Entry 6VE7 (electron microscopy, 3.60 A resolution); this record covers chains B and x of the 62 polymer chains in the assembly.

== Chain B ==
Molecule: FAP52
Source organism: Chlamydomonas reinhardtii
UniProtKB: A0A2K3D260 (A0A2K3D260_CHLRE); residues 1-633 here = UniProt positions 1-633
Amino-acid sequence (633 residues; numbered 1 to 633; the number before each row is that of its first residue):
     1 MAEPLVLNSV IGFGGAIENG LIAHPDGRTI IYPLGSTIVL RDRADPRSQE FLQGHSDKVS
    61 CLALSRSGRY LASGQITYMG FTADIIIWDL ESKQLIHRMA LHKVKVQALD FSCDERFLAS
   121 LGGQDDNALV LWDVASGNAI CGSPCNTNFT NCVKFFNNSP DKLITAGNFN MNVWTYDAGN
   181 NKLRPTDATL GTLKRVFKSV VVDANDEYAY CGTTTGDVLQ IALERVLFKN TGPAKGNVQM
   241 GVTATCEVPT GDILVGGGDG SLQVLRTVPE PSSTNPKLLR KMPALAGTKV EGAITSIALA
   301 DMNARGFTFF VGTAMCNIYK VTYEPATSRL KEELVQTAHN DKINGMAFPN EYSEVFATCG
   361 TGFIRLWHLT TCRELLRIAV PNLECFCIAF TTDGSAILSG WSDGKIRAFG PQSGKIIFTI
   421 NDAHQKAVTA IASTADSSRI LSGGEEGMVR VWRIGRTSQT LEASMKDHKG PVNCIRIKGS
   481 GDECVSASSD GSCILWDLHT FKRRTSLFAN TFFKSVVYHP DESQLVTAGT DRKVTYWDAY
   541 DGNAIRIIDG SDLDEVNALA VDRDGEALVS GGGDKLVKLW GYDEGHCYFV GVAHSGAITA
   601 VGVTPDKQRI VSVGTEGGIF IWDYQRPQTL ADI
Not modelled in the structure: 1, 548-554, 628-633
Cystine bridges: Cys359-Cys385

== Chain x ==
Molecule: FAP276
Source organism: Chlamydomonas reinhardtii
UniProtKB: A0A2K3DTN6 (A0A2K3DTN6_CHLRE); residues 1-86 here = UniProt positions 1-86
Amino-acid sequence (86 residues; numbered 1 to 86; the number before each row is that of its first residue):
     1 MDLKQQVKNY TMTIRNTRPP TMIKEQDKSE FSHFRALQVL ANGDEVPYEA TLRNVIHDGA
    61 RQPKLPPRQT QKHPGYIRNE SGGFFT

== Chain B / chain x interface ==
Pairs across the interface (48):
  Glu333(B) with Glu49(x)
  Leu334(B) with Tyr48(x); Glu49(x), hydrogen bond (backbone-side chain)
  Val335(B) with Tyr48(x)
  Thr337(B) with Tyr48(x)
  Arg373(B) with Val46(x), hydrogen bond (side chain-backbone); Pro47(x), hydrogen bond (side chain-backbone); Tyr48(x); Thr51(x)
  Glu374(B) with Tyr48(x), hydrogen bond (backbone-side chain); Leu52(x)
  Leu375(B) with His33(x); Leu37(x), hydrophobic; Thr51(x); Leu52(x); Arg53(x), hydrogen bond (backbone-backbone)
  Leu376(B) with Arg53(x)
  Arg377(B) with Arg53(x), hydrogen bond (backbone-backbone); Val55(x), hydrogen bond (backbone-backbone)
  Ile378(B) with Val55(x); His57(x)
  Ala379(B) with Val55(x), hydrogen bond (backbone-backbone); Ile56(x); His57(x), hydrogen bond (backbone-backbone)
  Val380(B) with Gly59(x)
  Pro381(B) with His57(x); Asp58(x); Gly59(x)
  Asn382(B) with Ala60(x), hydrogen bond (side chain-backbone); Arg61(x), hydrogen bond (side chain-backbone); Gln62(x); Pro63(x); Lys64(x)
  Glu384(B) with Lys64(x), salt bridge
  Ser402(B) with Lys64(x)
  Phe409(B) with His57(x)
  Gln412(B) with His33(x); Arg53(x), hydrogen bond (backbone-side chain)
  Ser413(B) with Arg53(x)
  Gly414(B) with Lys24(x); Arg53(x); His57(x)
  Lys415(B) with Thr21(x), hydrogen bond (side chain-backbone); Met22(x); Ile23(x); Lys24(x)
  Ile416(B) with Met22(x); His57(x)
Also at the interface, not in a pair above, chain B (27 interface residues in all): Glu332, Trp367, Cys372, Leu383, Ile417
Also at the interface, not in a pair above, chain x (26 interface residues in all): Leu40, Glu45, Asn54

== Overview ==
Chain B and chain x form an interface of 27 and 26 residues respectively; the contacts include 13 hydrogen
bonds and 1 salt bridge. Polar pairs include Glu384(B)-Lys64(x), Leu334(B)-Glu49(x) and Arg373(B)-Val46(x).
Chain B is FAP52 and chain x is FAP276, both from Chlamydomonas reinhardtii; the structure, The inner junction
complex of Chlamydomonas reinhardtii doublet microtubule, was determined by electron microscopy.
